Entry 6JQN (electron microscopy, 3.10 A resolution); this record covers chains B and C of the 6 polymer chains in the assembly.

# Chain B (and C)
Molecule: Bifunctional protein PaaZ
From: Escherichia coli K-12
Notes: EC 3.3.2.12; chain C of this document is another copy of the same molecule, construct and numbering; everything in this record applies to it too
Reference sequence: P77455 (PAAZ_ECOLI); residue numbers follow UniProt; this construct covers 2-681
Chain sequence (688 residues; row label = number of the first residue in the row; numbers below 1 keep their minus sign (Met-6 is residue -6)):
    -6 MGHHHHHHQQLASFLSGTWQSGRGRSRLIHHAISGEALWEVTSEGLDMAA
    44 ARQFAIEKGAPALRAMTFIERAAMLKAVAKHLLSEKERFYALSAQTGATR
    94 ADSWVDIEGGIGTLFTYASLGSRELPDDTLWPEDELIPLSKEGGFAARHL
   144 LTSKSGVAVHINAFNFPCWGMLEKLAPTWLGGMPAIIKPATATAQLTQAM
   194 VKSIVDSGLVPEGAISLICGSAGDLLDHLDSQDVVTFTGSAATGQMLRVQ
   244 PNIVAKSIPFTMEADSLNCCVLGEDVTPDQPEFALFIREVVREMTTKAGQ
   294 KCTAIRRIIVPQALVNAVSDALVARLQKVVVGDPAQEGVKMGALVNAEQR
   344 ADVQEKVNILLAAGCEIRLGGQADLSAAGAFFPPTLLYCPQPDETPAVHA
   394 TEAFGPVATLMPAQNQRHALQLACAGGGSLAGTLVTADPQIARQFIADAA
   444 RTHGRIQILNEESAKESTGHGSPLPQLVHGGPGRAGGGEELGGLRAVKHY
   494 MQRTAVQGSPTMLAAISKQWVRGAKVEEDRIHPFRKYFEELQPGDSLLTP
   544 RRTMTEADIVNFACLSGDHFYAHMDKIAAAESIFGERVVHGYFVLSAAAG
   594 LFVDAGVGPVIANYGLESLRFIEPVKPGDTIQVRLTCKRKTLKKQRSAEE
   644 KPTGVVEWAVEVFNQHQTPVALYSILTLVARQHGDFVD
Unresolved in the structure: -6 to 1, 680-681
Differences from the reference sequence: initiating methionine (-6); expression tag (-5 to 1)
Residues lining bound ligands:
  - octanoyl-coenzyme A (CO8), molecule 1: Arg116, Phe527, Ala592, Phe595, Val596, Val603, Ile604, Ala605, Asn606, Tyr607, Lys636, Ile668, Thr670, Leu671
  - octanoyl-coenzyme A (CO8), molecule 2: Asp561, Phe563, His566, Ile576, Phe577, Val581, Val582, Gly584, Tyr585, Arg613, Phe614, Ile615, Glu616, Pro617, Leu665
  - NADP (NAP; NADP nicotinamide-adenine-dinucleotide phosphate): Arg20, Ile154, Asn155, Ala156, Phe157, Asn158, Lys181, Pro182, Ala183, Thr184, Ala185, Phe230, Thr231, Gly232, Ser233, Thr236, Leu240, Glu256, Ala257, Asp258, Ser259, Cys295, Gln342, Glu395, Phe397, Leu423, His472
From the paper describing this entry:
  - binding site for NADP: Ala257, Cys295, His472
  - binding site for octanoyl-coenzyme A: His566, Phe577, Tyr607, Arg613, Pro617, Lys636
  - catalytic residues: Glu256, Cys295, Asp561, His566 (citing earlier work)
  - mutagenesis - K69A, R613A, K636A: decreased growth
  - mutagenesis - C295A: abolished growth in response to PA as the sole carbon source
  - mutagenesis - K69A: unchanged stability

# Interface between chain B and chain C
Pairs across the interface - 18 pairs, chain B then chain C:
  Arg544(B) with Asp568(C), salt bridge; Ile570(C)
  Arg545(B) with Cys557(C); Met567(C)
  Thr546(B) with Met567(C), hydrogen bond (backbone-backbone); Asp568(C); Lys569(C), hydrogen bond (side chain-backbone); Arg580(C)
  Thr548(B) with Glu549(C), hydrogen bond; Val553(C)
  Ala550(B) with Ala550(C), hydrophobic
  Asp551(B) with Val553(C)
  Asn554(B) with Asn554(C), hydrogen bond
  Gly621(B) with Lys569(C)
  Thr623(B) with Asp568(C); Lys569(C); Ile570(C)
  Gln658(B) with Ile570(C)

# Summary
The chain B/chain C interface involves 10 residues from each chain, with 4 hydrogen bonds and 1 salt bridge.
Polar contacts include Arg544(B)-Asp568(C), Thr546(B)-Lys569(C) and Thr548(B)-Glu549(C). Ligands of chain B:
octanoyl-coenzyme A and NADP. From the paper: catalytic residues Glu256(B), Cys295(B) and Asp561(B) among
others; K69A, R613A and K636A of chain B reduce growth.
Both chains are Bifunctional protein PaaZ (Escherichia coli K-12). Entry 6JQN (Structure of PaaZ, a
bifunctional enzyme in complex with NADP+ and OCoA) was determined by electron microscopy, deposited together
with 6JQL, 6JQM and 6JQO.
